PDB entry 3NFN | X-ray diffraction, 2.39 A resolution | chains A and B of the 3 polymer chains in the assembly

== Chain A ==
Name: HLA class I histocompatibility antigen, A-24 alpha chain
From: Homo sapiens
Notes: fragment: extracellular domains alpha 1, alpha 2, alpha 3
Reference sequence: P05534 (1A24_HUMAN); residues 1-274 here correspond to UniProt positions 25-298 (UniProt number = residue number + 24)
Amino-acid sequence (274 residues; row label = number of the first residue in the row):
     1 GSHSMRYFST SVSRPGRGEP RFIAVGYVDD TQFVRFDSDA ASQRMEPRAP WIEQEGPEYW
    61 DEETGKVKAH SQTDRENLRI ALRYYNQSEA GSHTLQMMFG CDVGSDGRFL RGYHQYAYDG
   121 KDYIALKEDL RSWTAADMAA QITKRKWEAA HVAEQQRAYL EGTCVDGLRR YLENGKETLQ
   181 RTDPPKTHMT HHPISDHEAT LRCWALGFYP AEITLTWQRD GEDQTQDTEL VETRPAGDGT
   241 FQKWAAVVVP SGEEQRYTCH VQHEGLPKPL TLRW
Disulfide bonds: Cys-101/Cys-164, Cys-203/Cys-259

== Chain B ==
Name: Beta-2-microglobulin
From: Homo sapiens
Reference sequence: P61769 (B2MG_HUMAN); residues 1-99 here correspond to UniProt positions 21-119 (UniProt number = residue number + 20)
Amino-acid sequence (100 residues; row label = number of the first residue in the row; numbering starts at 0):
     0 MIQRTPKIQV YSRHPAENGK SNFLNCYVSG FHPSDIEVDL LKNGERIEKV EHSDLSFSKD
    60 WSFYLLYYTE FTPTEKDEYA CRVNHVTLSQ PKIVKWDRDM
Disulfide bonds: Cys-25/Cys-80
Differences from the reference sequence: initiating methionine (0)
UniProt features mapped onto this chain:
  - modified residue: Gln-2 (Pyrrolidone carboxylic acid)
  - glycosylation: Ile-1 (N-linked (Glc) (glycation) isoleucine), Lys-19 (N-linked (Glc) (glycation) lysine), Lys-41 (N-linked (Glc) (glycation) lysine), Lys-48 (N-linked (Glc) (glycation) lysine), Lys-58 (N-linked (Glc) (glycation) lysine), Lys-91 (N-linked (Glc) (glycation) lysine), Lys-94 (N-linked (Glc) (glycation) lysine)

== Interface between chain A and chain B ==
Contacting residue pairs (53):
  Phe-8(A) / Ser-55(B)
  Phe-8(A) / Phe-56(B)  hydrophobic
  Ser-9(A) / Phe-56(B)
  Thr-10(A) / Leu-54(B)
  Thr-10(A) / Phe-56(B)
  Thr-10(A) / Phe-62(B)
  Val-12(A) / Ser-33(B)
  Ile-23(A) / Leu-54(B)  hydrophobic
  Val-25(A) / Asp-53(B)
  Val-25(A) / Leu-54(B)
  Val-25(A) / Ser-55(B)
  Tyr-27(A) / Ser-55(B)
  Tyr-27(A) / Tyr-63(B)
  Gln-32(A) / Asp-53(B)  hydrogen bond
  Arg-35(A) / Asp-53(B)  salt bridge
  Arg-48(A) / Asp-53(B)  salt bridge
  Thr-94(A) / His-31(B)
  Thr-94(A) / Phe-62(B)
  Gln-96(A) / Phe-56(B)
  Gln-96(A) / Trp-60(B)  hydrogen bond (side chain-backbone)
  Gln-96(A) / Phe-62(B)
  Met-97(A) / Phe-56(B)
  Gln-115(A) / Trp-60(B)
  Tyr-116(A) / Trp-60(B)
  Ala-117(A) / Trp-60(B)  hydrophobic
  Asp-119(A) / Met-0(B)
  Asp-119(A) / His-31(B)
  Gly-120(A) / Arg-3(B)  hydrogen bond (backbone-side chain)
  Gly-120(A) / His-31(B)
  Gly-120(A) / Trp-60(B)
  Asp-122(A) / Trp-60(B)  hydrogen bond
  Thr-190(A) / Met-99(B)
  His-192(A) / Asp-98(B)  hydrogen bond (side chain-backbone)
  Arg-202(A) / Met-99(B)
  Trp-204(A) / Met-99(B)  hydrogen bond (side chain-backbone)
  Val-231(A) / Gln-8(B)
  Glu-232(A) / Lys-6(B)  salt bridge
  Glu-232(A) / Gln-8(B)  hydrogen bond (backbone-side chain)
  Glu-232(A) / Ser-28(B)
  Thr-233(A) / Tyr-26(B)
  Arg-234(A) / Gln-8(B)  hydrogen bond
  Arg-234(A) / Tyr-10(B)
  Arg-234(A) / Tyr-26(B)
  Pro-235(A) / Tyr-10(B)  hydrogen bond (backbone-side chain)
  Pro-235(A) / Tyr-26(B)
  Ala-236(A) / Arg-12(B)  hydrogen bond (backbone-side chain)
  Ala-236(A) / Asn-24(B)  hydrogen bond (backbone-side chain)
  Gly-237(A) / Arg-12(B)  hydrogen bond (backbone-side chain)
  Asp-238(A) / Arg-12(B)
  Gln-242(A) / Tyr-10(B)
  Gln-242(A) / Ser-11(B)
  Gln-242(A) / Arg-12(B)
  Trp-244(A) / Met-99(B)
Other interface residues (no listed pair), chain A (34 interface residues in all): Met-98
Other interface residues (no listed pair), chain B (24 interface residues in all): His-13, Asp-59, Leu-65

== In short ==
34 residues of chain A face 24 of chain B across their interface, with 12 hydrogen bonds and 3 salt bridges.
Among the polar pairs are Arg-35(A)/Asp-53(B), Arg-48(A)/Asp-53(B) and Glu-232(A)/Lys-6(B).
Chain A is HLA class I histocompatibility antigen, A-24 alpha chain and chain B is Beta-2-microglobulin, both
from Homo sapiens; the structure, Recognition of peptide-MHC by a V-delta/V-beta TCR, was determined by X-ray
diffraction.
